Entry 5X3P (X-ray diffraction, 2.00 A resolution); this record covers chain A.

# Chain A
Name: UBX domain-containing protein 7
Organism: Homo sapiens
UniProt: O94888 (UBXN7_HUMAN); residues 410-489 here = UniProt positions 410-489
Amino-acid sequence (83 residues; numbered 407 to 489; the number before each row is that of its first residue):
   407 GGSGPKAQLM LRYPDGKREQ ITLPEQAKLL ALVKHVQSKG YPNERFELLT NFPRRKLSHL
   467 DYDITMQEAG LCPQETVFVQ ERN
Unresolved in the structure: 407-409
Modified residues: Mse416 (selenomethionine; parent Met); Mse472 (selenomethionine)
Construct notes: expression tag (407-409); engineered mutation Mse472 (Leu in O94888)
UniProt features mapped onto this chain:
  - mutagenesis: Pro459 (P459G: Abolishes interaction with VCP/p97)

# Overview
From UniProt: one mutagenesis site.
Chain A is UBX domain-containing protein 7 (Homo sapiens); the structure, Crystal structure of the UBX domain
of human UBXD7, was determined by X-ray diffraction together with 5X4L from the same study.
